PDB entry 8IXL | electron microscopy, 3.50 A resolution | chains D and E of the 35 polymer chains in the assembly

# Chain D
Protein: Tail virion protein G9P
Source organism: Inovirus M13
UniProtKB: P69538 (G9P_BPM13); residue numbers follow UniProt; this construct covers 1-32
Amino-acid sequence (32 residues; each row starts with the number of its first residue):
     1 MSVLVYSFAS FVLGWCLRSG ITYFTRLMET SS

# Chain E
Protein: Capsid protein G8P
Source organism: Inovirus M13
UniProtKB: P69541 (CAPSD_BPM13); residues 1-50 here correspond to UniProt positions 24-73 (UniProt number = residue number + 23)
Amino-acid sequence (50 residues; each row starts with the number of its first residue):
     1 AEGDDPAKAA FNSLQASATE YIGYAWAMVV VIVGATIGIK LFKKFTSKAS
Not modelled in the structure: 1-4

# How chain D and chain E interact
Residue-residue contacts (17):
  Ala9(D) with Pro6(E), hydrophobic; Ala7(E)
  Val12(D) with Ala7(E), hydrophobic
  Leu13(D) with Ala10(E), hydrophobic
  Cys16(D) with Ala10(E), hydrophobic; Phe11(E); Leu14(E)
  Gly20(D) with Leu14(E); Tyr21(E)
  Phe24(D) with Tyr21(E), hydrophobic
  Leu27(D) with Tyr21(E), hydrophobic
  Met28(D) with Tyr24(E), hydrophobic; Met28(E)
  Ser31(D) with Ala25(E), hydrogen bond (side chain-backbone); Met28(E); Val29(E), hydrogen bond (side chain-backbone)
  Ser32(D) with Met28(E)
Also at the interface, not in a pair above, chain D (15 interface residues in all): Val5, Tyr6, Trp15, Ser19, Tyr23
Also at the interface, not in a pair above, chain E (12 interface residues in all): Ile22, Ile32

# In short
15 residues of chain D face 12 of chain E across their interface; the contacts include 2 hydrogen bonds. Polar
contacts include Ser31(D)-Ala25(E) and Ser31(D)-Val29(E).
Here chain D is Tail virion protein G9P and chain E is Capsid protein G8P, both from Inovirus M13. Entry 8IXL
(top segment of the bacteriophage M13 mini variant) was determined by electron microscopy together with 8IXK,
8IXJ and 8JWT from the same study.
